Entry 1AZ0 (X-ray diffraction, 2.00 A resolution); this record covers chains A and B of the 4 polymer chains in the assembly.

Chain A (and B):
Molecule: Protein (type II restriction enzyme ecorv)
Source organism: Escherichia coli
Notes: EC 3.1.21.4; chain B of this document is another copy of the same molecule, construct and numbering; everything in this record applies to it too
UniProtKB: P04390 (T2E5_ECOLI); residues 2-245 here correspond to UniProt positions 1-244 (UniProt number = residue number - 1)
Amino-acid sequence (244 residues; numbered 2 to 245; the number before each row is that of its first residue):
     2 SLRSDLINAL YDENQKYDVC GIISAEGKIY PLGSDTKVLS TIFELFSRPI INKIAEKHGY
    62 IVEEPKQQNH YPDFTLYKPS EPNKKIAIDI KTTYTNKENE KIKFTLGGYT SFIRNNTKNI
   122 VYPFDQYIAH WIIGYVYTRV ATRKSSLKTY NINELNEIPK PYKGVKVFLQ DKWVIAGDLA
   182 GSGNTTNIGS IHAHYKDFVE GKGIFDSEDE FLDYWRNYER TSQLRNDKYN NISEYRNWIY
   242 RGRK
Disordered / not traced: 142-148 (chain B: 15-18, 98-102, 142-146, 154)
Bound ions: Ca2+: Asp74, Asp90 (shared with 1 residue of chain C)

Interface between chain A and chain B:
Contacting residue pairs - 69 pairs, chain A then chain B:
  Lys17(A) with Glu27(B)
  Tyr18(A) with Ser25(B); Glu27(B)
  Asp19(A) with Ser25(B); Ala26(B), hydrogen bond (backbone-backbone); Glu27(B), hydrogen bond (backbone-side chain)
  Val20(A) with Ile23(B), hydrophobic; Ile24(B); Ser25(B)
  Cys21(A) with Ile24(B), hydrogen bond (backbone-backbone); Ser25(B); Ala26(B)
  Gly22(A) with Ile23(B); Ile24(B), hydrogen bond (backbone-backbone)
  Ile23(A) with Val20(B), hydrophobic; Gly22(B); Ile23(B), hydrophobic; Ile43(B); Leu46(B), hydrophobic
  Ile24(A) with Val20(B); Cys21(B), hydrogen bond (backbone-backbone); Gly22(B), hydrogen bond (backbone-backbone); Ile24(B), hydrophobic; Ile30(B), hydrophobic
  Ser25(A) with Asp19(B); Val20(B); Cys21(B); Leu156(B)
  Ala26(A) with Asp19(B), hydrogen bond (backbone-backbone); Cys21(B); Leu156(B); Asn157(B); Lys161(B)
  Tyr31(A) with Phe47(B); Pro50(B), hydrophobic
  Pro32(A) with Leu46(B); Arg49(B)
  Leu33(A) with Leu46(B), hydrophobic
  Gly34(A) with Leu46(B)
  Asp36(A) with Gln69(B)
  Thr37(A) with Gln69(B), hydrogen bond (backbone-side chain)
  Lys38(A) with Thr42(B)
  Val39(A) with Thr42(B)
  Thr42(A) with Lys38(B); Val39(B); Thr42(B), hydrogen bond
  Ile43(A) with Ile23(B), hydrophobic
  Leu46(A) with Ile23(B), hydrophobic; Tyr31(B); Pro32(B); Gly34(B)
  Phe47(A) with Tyr31(B)
  Arg49(A) with Ser147(B), hydrogen bond (side chain-backbone); Leu148(B)
  Pro50(A) with Tyr31(B), hydrophobic; Leu148(B); Thr150(B)
  Asn53(A) with Leu148(B)
  Glu65(A) with Leu148(B)
  Gln69(A) with Asp36(B); Thr37(B), hydrogen bond
  Tyr95(A) with Gln69(B)
  Tyr138(A) with Gln69(B)
  Ile153(A) with Ile153(B), hydrophobic
  Leu156(A) with Ser25(B); Ala26(B); Gly28(B)
  Asn157(A) with Ala26(B)
  Asn185(A) with Asn185(B), hydrogen bond (side chain-backbone)
Also at the interface, not in a pair above, chain A (38 interface residues in all): Gly28, Ile30, Lys149, Thr150, Thr186
Also at the interface, not in a pair above, chain B (37 interface residues in all): Lys29, Leu33, Lys149, Thr186

Summary:
Chain A and chain B form an interface of 38 and 37 residues respectively; the contacts include 12 hydrogen
bonds. Polar contacts include Asp19(A)-Glu27(B), Thr37(A)-Gln69(B) and Thr42(A)-Thr42(B). Asp74(A) and
Asp90(A) coordinate Ca2+.
Chain A and chain B are both Protein (type II restriction enzyme ecorv) (Escherichia coli); the structure,
Ecorv endonuclease/DNA complex, was determined by X-ray diffraction, deposited together with 1AZ3 and 1AZ4.
